PDB entry 7NT6 | electron microscopy, 4.30 A resolution (low resolution: residue-level contacts below are approximate; hydrogen-bond / salt-bridge calls are withheld) | chains B and Z of the 17 polymer chains in the assembly

[Chain B]
Molecule: Nucleoprotein
From: Nipah virus
Reference sequence: Q9IK92 (NCAP_NIPAV); numbering as in UniProt (aligned over 1-532)
Amino-acid sequence (554 residues; row label = number of the first residue in the row; numbers below 1 keep their minus sign (Met-21 is residue -21)):
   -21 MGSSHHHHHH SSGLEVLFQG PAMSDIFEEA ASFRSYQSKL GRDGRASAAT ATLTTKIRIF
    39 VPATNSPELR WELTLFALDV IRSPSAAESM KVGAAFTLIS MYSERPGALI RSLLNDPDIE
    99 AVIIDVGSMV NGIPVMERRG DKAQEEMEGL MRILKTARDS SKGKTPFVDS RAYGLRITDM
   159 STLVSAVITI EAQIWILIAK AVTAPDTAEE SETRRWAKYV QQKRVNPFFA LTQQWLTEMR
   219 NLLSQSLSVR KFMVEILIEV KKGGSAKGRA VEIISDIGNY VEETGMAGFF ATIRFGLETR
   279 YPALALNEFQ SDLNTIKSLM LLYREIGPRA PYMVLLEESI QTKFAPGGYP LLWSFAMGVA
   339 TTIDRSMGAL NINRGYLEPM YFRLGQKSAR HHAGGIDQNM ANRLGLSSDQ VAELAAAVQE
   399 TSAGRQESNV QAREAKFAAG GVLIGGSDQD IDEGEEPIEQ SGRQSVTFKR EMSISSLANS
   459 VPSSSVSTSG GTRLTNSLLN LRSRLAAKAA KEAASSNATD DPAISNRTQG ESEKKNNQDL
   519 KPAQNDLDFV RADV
Unresolved in the structure: -21 to 3, 115-119, 370-532
Construct notes: initiating methionine (-21); expression tag (-20 to 0)
Swiss-Prot annotation at these positions:
  - binding site (RNA): Lys178, Arg193, Tyr258, Arg352

[Chain Z]
Molecule: 42-nt RNA strand
From: Escherichia coli BL21(DE3)
Sequence (42 nucleotides; numbered 1 to 42; the number before each row is that of its first residue):
     1 UUUUUUUUUU UUUUUUUUUU UUUUUUUUUU UUUUUUUUUU UU

[Chain B / chain Z interface]
Contacting residue pairs (10):
  Thr181(B) - U8(Z)
  Thr181(B) - U9(Z)
  Tyr258(B) - U12(Z)
  Ala265(B) - U9(Z)
  Pro324(B) - U8(Z)
  Ser344(B) - U10(Z)
  Met345(B) - U10(Z)
  Leu348(B) - U9(Z)
  Leu348(B) - U10(Z)
  Asn349(B) - U9(Z)
Other interface residues (no listed pair), chain B (14 interface residues in all): Lys196, Asn257, Gly266, Ala323, Gly325, Ala347
Other interface residues (no listed pair), chain Z (5 interface residues in all): U13

[In short]
14 residues of chain B face 5 of chain Z across their interface. From UniProt: 4 RNA-binding residues on chain
B.
Here chain B is Nucleoprotein (Nipah virus) and chain Z is a 42-nt RNA strand (Escherichia coli BL21(DE3)).
Entry 7NT6 (CryoEM structure of the Nipah virus nucleocapsid spiral clam-shaped assembly) was determined by
electron microscopy (same publication as 7NT5).
